Entry 6NF2 (electron microscopy, 3.70 A resolution); this record covers chains I and O of the 24 polymer chains in the assembly.

Chain I:
Name: Envelope glycoprotein gp41
Organism: Human immunodeficiency virus 1
UniProtKB: Q2N0S6 (Q2N0S6_9HIV1); residues 512-664 here correspond to UniProt positions 509-661 (UniProt number = residue number - 3)
Chain sequence (153 residues; row label = number of the first residue in the row):
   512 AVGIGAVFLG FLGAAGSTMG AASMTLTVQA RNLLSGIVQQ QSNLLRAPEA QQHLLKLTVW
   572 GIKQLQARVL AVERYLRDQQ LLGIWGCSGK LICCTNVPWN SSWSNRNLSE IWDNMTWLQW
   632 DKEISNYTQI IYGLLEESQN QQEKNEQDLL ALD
Disordered / not traced: 548-568
Construct notes: engineered mutation Pro559 (Ile556 in Q2N0S6), Cys605 (Thr602 in Q2N0S6)
Disulfides: Cys598-Cys604
Covalently attached groups: N-acetylglucosamine (NAG) linked to Asn611, Asn637

Chain O:
Name: 0PV-c.01 Heavy Chain
Organism: Homo sapiens
Chain sequence (229 residues; row label = number of the first residue in the row; a row labelled like 31A-31B holds insertion residues (31A, then the next letters in order)):
     1 QVQLVESGPG VVKPSETLSL TCVVSGGTPG R
31A-31B GF
    32 LYWSWVRQPP GKGLEWIGGT A
   52A T
    53 NTDITDYNPS LKSRAAISKD TSRNQFLLNL
82A-82C KPL
    83 TAGDTAVYYC TSRAKDYR
100A-100G GPSYSRI
   101 DVWGPGVLVT VSSASTKGPS VFPLAPSSKS TSGGTAALGC LVKDYFPEPV TVSWNSGALT
   161 SGVHTFPAVL QSSGLYSLSS VVTVPSSSLG TQTYICNVNH KPSNTKVDKR VEPKSC
Disordered / not traced: 113-216
Disulfides: Cys22-Cys92

Chain I / chain O interface:
Contacting residue pairs (31; chain I residue first):
  Gly514(I) with Tyr33(O); Arg95(O), hydrogen bond (backbone-side chain)
  Ile515(I) with Tyr33(O), hydrophobic; Arg95(O); Ala96(O); Arg100F(O)
  Gly516(I) with Phe31B(O); Tyr33(O); Arg95(O), hydrogen bond (backbone-backbone); Ala96(O); Lys97(O), hydrogen bond (backbone-backbone)
  Ala517(I) with Arg31(O); Gly31A(O); Phe31B(O), hydrogen bond (backbone-backbone); Ala96(O); Lys97(O)
  Val518(I) with Thr28(O); Arg31(O); Leu32(O), hydrophobic; Ala96(O), hydrophobic; Lys97(O), hydrogen bond (backbone-backbone); Asp98(O); Tyr99(O)
  Phe519(I) with Gly30(O); Arg31(O), hydrogen bond (backbone-backbone); Tyr99(O), hydrophobic
  Leu520(I) with Arg100(O)
  Gly521(I) with Pro29(O); Gly30(O); Arg31(O)
  Met535(I) with Pro100B(O), hydrophobic
Also at the interface, not in a pair above, chain I (11 interface residues in all): Gly524, Thr536
Also at the interface, not in a pair above, chain O (17 interface residues in all): Ile100G

In short:
Chain I and chain O form an interface of 11 and 17 residues respectively; the contacts include 6 hydrogen
bonds. Polar pairs include Gly514(I)-Arg95(O), Gly516(I)-Arg95(O) and Gly516(I)-Lys97(O). N-acetylglucosamine
is covalently linked to Asn611(I) and Asn637(I).
Chain I is Envelope glycoprotein gp41 (Human immunodeficiency virus 1) and chain O is 0PV-c.01 Heavy Chain
(Homo sapiens); the structure, Cryo-EM structure of vaccine-elicited antibody 0PV-c.01 in complex with HIV-1
Env BG505 DS-SOSIP and antibodies VRC03 ..., was determined by electron microscopy, deposited together with
6MPH, 6MQC, 6MQE, 6MQM, 6MQR, 6N16 and 4 further entries.
